Entry 3PLA (X-ray diffraction, 3.15 A resolution); this record covers chains B and I of the 10 polymer chains in the assembly.

[Chain B]
Molecule: Pre mRNA splicing protein
Source organism: Sulfolobus solfataricus
UniProt: Q97ZH3 (Q97ZH3_SULSO); residue numbers follow UniProt; this construct covers 1-380
Amino-acid sequence (388 residues; row label = number of the first residue in the row):
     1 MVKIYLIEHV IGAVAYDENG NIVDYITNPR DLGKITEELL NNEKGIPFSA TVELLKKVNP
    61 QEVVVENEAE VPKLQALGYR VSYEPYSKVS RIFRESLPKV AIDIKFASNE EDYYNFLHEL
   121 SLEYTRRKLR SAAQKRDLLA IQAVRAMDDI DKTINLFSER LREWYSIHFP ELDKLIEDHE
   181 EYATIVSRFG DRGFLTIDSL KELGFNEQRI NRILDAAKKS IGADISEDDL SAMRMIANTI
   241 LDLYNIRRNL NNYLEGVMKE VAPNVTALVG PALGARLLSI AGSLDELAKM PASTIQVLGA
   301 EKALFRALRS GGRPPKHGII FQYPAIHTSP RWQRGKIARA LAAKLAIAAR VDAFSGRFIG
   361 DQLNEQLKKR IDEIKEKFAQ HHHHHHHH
Disordered / not traced: 1-2, 378-388
Sequence notes: engineered mutation Val2 (Met in Q97ZH3); expression tag (381-388)

[Chain I]
Molecule: 10-nt RNA strand
Sequence (10 nucleotides; numbered 1 to 10; the number before each row is that of its first residue):
     1 CCAUGAGUGU

[Chain B / chain I interface]
Pairs across the interface (10; chain B residue first):
  Asp151(B) with G9(I), sugar contact; U10(I), sugar contact
  Asn155(B) with U8(I), hydrogen bond to the sugar; G9(I), hydrogen bond to the sugar
  Glu159(B) with G7(I), hydrogen bond to the base; U8(I), sugar contact
  His179(B) with U8(I), hydrogen bond to the sugar; G9(I), sugar contact
  Arg276(B) with U10(I), hydrogen bond to the sugar
  Gln322(B) with U10(I), hydrogen bond to the sugar

[In short]
6 residues of chain B face 4 of chain I across their interface, with 6 hydrogen bonds. Polar pairs include
Glu159(B)-G7(I), Asn155(B)-U8(I) and Asn155(B)-G9(I).
Chain B is Pre mRNA splicing protein (Sulfolobus solfataricus) and chain I is a 10-nt RNA strand; the
structure, Crystal structure of a catalytically active substrate-bound box C/D RNP from Sulfolobus
solfataricus, was determined by X-ray diffraction.
